PDB entry 7MBX | electron microscopy, 1.95 A resolution | chains B and N of the 6 polymer chains in the assembly

[Chain B]
Protein: Guanine nucleotide-binding protein G(I)/G(S)/G(T) subunit beta-1
From: Rattus norvegicus
Reference sequence: P54311 (GBB1_RAT); numbering as in UniProt (aligned over 1-340)
Amino-acid sequence (340 residues; each row starts with the number of its first residue):
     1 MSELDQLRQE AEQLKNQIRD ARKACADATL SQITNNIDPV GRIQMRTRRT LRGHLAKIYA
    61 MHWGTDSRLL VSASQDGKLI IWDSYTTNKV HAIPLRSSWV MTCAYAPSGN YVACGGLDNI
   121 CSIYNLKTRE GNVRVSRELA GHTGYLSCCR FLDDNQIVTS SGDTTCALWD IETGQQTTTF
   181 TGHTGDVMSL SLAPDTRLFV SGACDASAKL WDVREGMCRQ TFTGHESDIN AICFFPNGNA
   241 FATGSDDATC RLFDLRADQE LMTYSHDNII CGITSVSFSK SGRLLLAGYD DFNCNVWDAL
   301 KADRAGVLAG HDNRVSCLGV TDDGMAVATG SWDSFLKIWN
Not modelled in the structure: 1
Curated features (UniProtKB/Swiss-Prot):
  - modified residue: Ser2 (N-acetylserine), His266 (Phosphohistidine)

[Chain N]
Protein: Nanobody35
From: Lama glama
Notes: antibody fragment or engineered binder
Amino-acid sequence (138 residues; row label = number of the first residue in the row):
     1 QVQLQESGGG LVQPGGSLRL SCAASGFTFS NYKMNWVRQA PGKGLEWVSD ISQSGASISY
    61 TGSVKGRFTI SRDNAKNTLY LQMNSLKPED TAVYYCARCP APFTRDCFDV TSTTYAYRGQ
   121 GTQVTVSSHH HHHHEPEA
Not modelled in the structure: 129-138
Cystine bridges: Cys22-Cys96, Cys99-Cys107

[Interface between chain B and chain N]
Residue-residue contacts - 25 pairs, chain B then chain N:
  Arg8(B) - Gln120(N)  hydrogen bond
  Glu12(B) - Gln3(N)
  Lys15(B) - Gln1(N)
  Thr184(B) - Thr114(N)
  Cys204(B) - Ala116(N)
  Cys204(B) - Tyr117(N)  hydrogen bond (backbone-side chain)
  Asp205(B) - Ala116(N)
  Asp205(B) - Tyr117(N)
  Ala206(B) - Tyr117(N)
  Thr223(B) - Gln1(N)
  His225(B) - Val2(N)
  Glu226(B) - Val2(N)
  Glu226(B) - Gly26(N)
  Glu226(B) - Phe27(N)
  Glu226(B) - Thr28(N)  hydrogen bond
  Glu226(B) - Tyr32(N)
  Glu226(B) - Arg98(N)  hydrogen bond (backbone-side chain)
  Ser227(B) - Tyr32(N)
  Ser227(B) - Arg98(N)
  Ser227(B) - Pro100(N)  hydrogen bond (side chain-backbone)
  Ser227(B) - Ala101(N)
  Ser227(B) - Tyr117(N)
  Asp228(B) - Tyr117(N)  hydrogen bond
  Asp246(B) - Pro102(N)
  Ile270(B) - Phe103(N)
Also at the interface, not in a pair above, chain B (16 interface residues in all): Gly224, Asp247

[Summary]
The chain B/chain N interface involves 16 residues from each chain, with 6 hydrogen bonds. Polar contacts
include Arg8(B)-Gln120(N), Cys204(B)-Tyr117(N) and Glu226(B)-Thr28(N).
Chain B is Guanine nucleotide-binding protein G(I)/G(S)/G(T) subunit beta-1 (Rattus norvegicus) and chain N is
Nanobody35 (Lama glama); the structure, Human Cholecystokinin 1 receptor (CCK1R) Gs complex, was determined by
electron microscopy, deposited together with 7MBY.
